8EV8 - chains A and D of the 4 polymer chains in the assembly; structure by electron microscopy, 3.11 A resolution.

# Chain A
Molecule: Cyclic nucleotide-gated cation channel alpha-3
Organism: Homo sapiens
UniProt: Q16281 (CNGA3_HUMAN); numbering as in UniProt (aligned over 151-694)
Chain sequence (552 residues; row label = number of the first residue in the row):
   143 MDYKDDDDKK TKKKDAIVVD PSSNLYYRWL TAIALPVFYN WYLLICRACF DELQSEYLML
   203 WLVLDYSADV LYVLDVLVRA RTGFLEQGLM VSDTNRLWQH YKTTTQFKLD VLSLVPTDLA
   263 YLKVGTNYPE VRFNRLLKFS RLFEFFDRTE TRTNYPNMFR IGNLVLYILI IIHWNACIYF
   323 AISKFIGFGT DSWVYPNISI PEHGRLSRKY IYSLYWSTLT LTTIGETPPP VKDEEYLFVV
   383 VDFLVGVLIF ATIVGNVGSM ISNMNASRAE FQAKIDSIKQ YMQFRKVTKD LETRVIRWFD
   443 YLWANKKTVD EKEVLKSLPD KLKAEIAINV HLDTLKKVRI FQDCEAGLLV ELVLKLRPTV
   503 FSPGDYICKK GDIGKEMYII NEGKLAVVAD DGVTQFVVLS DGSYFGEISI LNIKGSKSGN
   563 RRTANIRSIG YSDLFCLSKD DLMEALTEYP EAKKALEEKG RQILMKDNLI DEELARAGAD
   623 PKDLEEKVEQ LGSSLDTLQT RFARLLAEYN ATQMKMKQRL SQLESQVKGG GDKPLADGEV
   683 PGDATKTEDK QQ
Disordered / not traced: 143-158, 261-267, 615-694
Sequence notes: initiating methionine (143); expression tag (144-150)
Covalent attachments: N-acetylglucosamine (NAG) linked to N339
Residues lining bound ligands: cyclic guanosine monophosphate (PCG): C510, V529, V539, L541, F547, G548, I550, S551, R563, R564, T565, A566, I568

# Chain D
Molecule: Cyclic nucleotide-gated cation channel beta-3
Organism: Homo sapiens
UniProt: Q9NQW8 (CNGB3_HUMAN); residue numbers follow UniProt; this construct covers 79-809
Chain sequence (740 residues; each row starts with the number of its first residue):
    70 MDYKDDDDKS GDLTTNPDPQ NAAEPTGTVP EQKEMDPGKE GPNSPQNKPP AAPVINEYAD
   130 AQLHNLVKRM RQRTALYKKK LVEGDLSSPE ASPQTAKPTA VPPVKESDDK PTEHYYRLLW
   190 FKVKKMPLTE YLKRIKLPNS IDSYTDRLYL LWLLLVTLAY NWNCCFIPLR LVFPYQTADN
   250 IHYWLIADII CDIIYLYDML FIQPRLQFVR GGDIIVDSNE LRKHYRTSTK FQLDVASIIP
   310 FDICYLFFGF NPMFRANRML KYTSFFEFNH HLESIMDKAY IYRVIRTTGY LLFILHINAC
   370 VYYWASNYEG IGTTRWVYDG EGNEYLRCYY WAVRTLITIG GLPEPQTLFE IVFQLLNFFS
   430 GVFVFSSLIG QMRDVIGAAT ANQNYFRACM DDTIAYMNNY SIPKLVQKRV RTWYEYTWDS
   490 QRMLDESDLL KTLPTTVQLA LAIDVNFSII SKVDLFKGCD TQMIYDMLLR LKSVLYLPGD
   550 FVCKKGEIGK EMYIIKHGEV QVLGGPDGTK VLVTLKAGSV FGEISLLAAG GGNRRTANVV
   610 AHGFANLLTL DKKTLQEILV HYPDSERILM KKARVLLKQK AKTAEATPPR KDLALLFPPK
   670 EETPKLFKTL LGGTGKASLA RLLKLKREQA AQKKENSEGG EEEGKENEDK QKENEDKQKE
   730 NEDKGKENED KDKGREPEEK PLDRPECTAS PIAVEEEPHS VRRTVLPRGT SRQSLIISMA
   790 PSAEGGEEVL TIEVKEKAKQ
Disordered / not traced: 70-205, 647-809
Sequence notes: initiating methionine (70); expression tag (71-78)
Residues lining bound ligands: cyclic guanosine monophosphate (PCG): C552, V571, L581, V582, F590, G591, N602, R603, R604, T605, A606, V608

# Chain A / chain D interface
Residue-residue contacts (92):
  L227(A) - Y485(D)  hydrophobic
  Q229(A) - H566(D)  hydrogen bond
  Q229(A) - G567(D)
  Q229(A) - A586(D)
  G230(A) - Y485(D)
  G230(A) - G612(D)
  G230(A) - F613(D)  hydrogen bond (backbone-backbone)
  L231(A) - E568(D)
  L231(A) - H611(D)
  E292(A) - R456(D)  hydrogen bond (backbone-side chain)
  T293(A) - R456(D)
  T293(A) - R480(D)  hydrogen bond (backbone-side chain)
  T295(A) - R456(D)  hydrogen bond (backbone-side chain)
  P298(A) - R456(D)
  R302(A) - N453(D)
  T365(A) - I406(D)
  T365(A) - I408(D)
  I366(A) - I408(D)
  G367(A) - R403(D)  hydrogen bond (backbone-side chain)
  G367(A) - I408(D)
  P371(A) - Y399(D)
  P372(A) - Y399(D)
  V373(A) - R396(D)
  D375(A) - N392(D)  hydrogen bond (side chain-backbone)
  D375(A) - L395(D)
  D375(A) - R396(D)  salt bridge
  Y378(A) - R396(D)
  Y378(A) - Y399(D)  hydrophobic
  L379(A) - L395(D)  hydrophobic
  V381(A) - Y399(D)  hydrophobic
  V382(A) - Y398(D)  hydrophobic
  V382(A) - Y399(D)  hydrophobic
  F385(A) - V402(D)  hydrophobic
  F385(A) - R403(D)
  F385(A) - I408(D)  hydrophobic
  L386(A) - L360(D)  hydrophobic
  L386(A) - L361(D)  hydrophobic
  L386(A) - L364(D)  hydrophobic
  V389(A) - I406(D)  hydrophobic
  V389(A) - L437(D)  hydrophobic
  L390(A) - T357(D)
  L390(A) - L360(D)  hydrophobic
  L390(A) - L437(D)  hydrophobic
  F392(A) - F434(D)  hydrophobic
  A393(A) - L437(D)  hydrophobic
  A393(A) - M441(D)
  T394(A) - M441(D)  hydrogen bond
  T394(A) - I445(D)
  V396(A) - I438(D)  hydrophobic
  G397(A) - R442(D)
  G397(A) - I445(D)
  N398(A) - I445(D)
  S404(A) - R442(D)  hydrogen bond
  N405(A) - N453(D)
  E453(A) - Y465(D)
  E453(A) - Y469(D)  hydrogen bond
  V456(A) - D461(D)
  V456(A) - T462(D)  hydrogen bond (backbone-side chain)
  L457(A) - Y465(D)  hydrophobic
  K458(A) - D497(D)  salt bridge
  S459(A) - W482(D)
  S459(A) - L493(D)
  L460(A) - T462(D)
  L460(A) - W482(D)  hydrophobic
  L460(A) - Y483(D)  hydrophobic
  P461(A) - W482(D)
  K463(A) - D549(D)  salt bridge
  K463(A) - F550(D)  hydrogen bond (side chain-backbone)
  L464(A) - R478(D)
  L464(A) - V479(D)  hydrophobic
  L464(A) - W482(D)  hydrophobic
  E467(A) - V475(D)
  E467(A) - R478(D)  salt bridge
  I468(A) - Y465(D)  hydrophobic
  I468(A) - M466(D)  hydrophobic
  I468(A) - I471(D)  hydrophobic
  N471(A) - P472(D)
  N471(A) - V475(D)
  V472(A) - Y469(D)  hydrophobic
  E487(A) - R603(D)  salt bridge
  E493(A) - K559(D)  salt bridge
  N523(A) - Y469(D)
  F577(A) - Y469(D)
  E586(A) - K622(D)  salt bridge
  T589(A) - G599(D)
  E590(A) - I557(D)
  E590(A) - G558(D)
  E590(A) - G599(D)
  E590(A) - G600(D)
  E590(A) - K621(D)  salt bridge
  Y591(A) - I557(D)
  P592(A) - G600(D)
Other interface residues (no listed pair), chain A (60 interface residues in all): R294, G400, S401, K448, V451, E593
Other interface residues (no listed pair), chain D (61 interface residues in all): G391, G446, T449, N468, E484, L544, Y545
The authors on this interface:
  - specific contacts: R442(D)-S404(A), R456(D)-E292(A)

# Overview
Chain A and chain D form an interface of 60 and 61 residues respectively, with 12 hydrogen bonds and 8 salt
bridges. Among the polar pairs are D375(A)-R396(D), K458(A)-D497(D) and K463(A)-D549(D). The authors report
contacts between R442(D) and S404(A) and R456(D) and E292(A).
Chain A is Cyclic nucleotide-gated cation channel alpha-3 and chain D is Cyclic nucleotide-gated cation
channel beta-3, both from Homo sapiens; the structure, Cryo-EM structure of cGMP bound truncated human
CNGA3/CNGB3 channel in lipid nanodisc, closed state, was determined by electron microscopy, deposited together
with 8ETP, 8EU3, 8EUC, 8EV9, 8EVA, 8EVB and 8EVC.
